6C5R - chains H and G of the 4 polymer chains in the assembly; structure by X-ray diffraction, 3.10 A resolution.

[Chain H (and G)]
Molecule: calcium uniporter
Organism: Metarhizium acridum (strain CQMa 102)
Notes: chain G of this document is another copy of the same molecule, construct and numbering; everything in this record applies to it too
UniProt: E9DVV4 (E9DVV4_METAQ); aligned in 2 segments with insertions or deletions, so no single offset holds: 1-167 ~ UniProt 99-295; 168-206 ~ UniProt 388-426
Amino-acid sequence (210 residues; each row starts with the number of its first residue; numbers below 1 keep their minus sign (Gly-3 is residue -3)):
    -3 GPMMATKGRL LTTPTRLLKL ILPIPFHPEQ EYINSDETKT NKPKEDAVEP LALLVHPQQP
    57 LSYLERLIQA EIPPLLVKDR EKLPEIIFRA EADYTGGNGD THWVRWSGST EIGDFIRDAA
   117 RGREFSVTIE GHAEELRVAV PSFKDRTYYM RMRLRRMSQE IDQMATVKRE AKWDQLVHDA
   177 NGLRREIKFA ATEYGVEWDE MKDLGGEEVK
Not modelled in the structure: -3 to -2, 30-42, 89-96, 160-166, 197-206 (chain G: -3 to 2, 20-44, 72-76, 89-97, 195-206)
Construct notes: expression tag (-3 to 0); engineered mutation Ala167 (Cys295 in E9DVV4)

[How chain H and chain G interact]
Pairs across the interface - 21 pairs, chain H then chain G:
  His98(H) - Pro46(G)
  Trp99(H) - Pro46(G)
  Val100(H) - Pro46(G)
  Val100(H) - Ala48(G)  hydrophobic
  Arg101(H) - Pro46(G)  hydrogen bond (backbone-backbone)
  Arg101(H) - Leu47(G)
  Arg101(H) - Ala48(G)  hydrogen bond (backbone-backbone)
  Arg101(H) - Glu67(G)  salt bridge
  Trp102(H) - Lys15(G)
  Trp102(H) - Ala48(G)
  Trp102(H) - Leu50(G)  hydrophobic
  Ser103(H) - Leu47(G)
  Ser103(H) - Ala48(G)  hydrogen bond (backbone-backbone)
  Ser103(H) - Leu49(G)
  Ser105(H) - Leu63(G)
  Thr106(H) - Leu50(G)
  Asp110(H) - Leu13(G)
  Asp110(H) - Leu50(G)
  Asp114(H) - Lys15(G)  salt bridge
  Lys168(H) - Arg180(G)
  Gln171(H) - Asn177(G)
Interface residues without a listed pair, chain H (15 interface residues in all): Gly104, Phe111, Leu172
Interface residues without a listed pair, chain G (15 interface residues in all): Thr9, Ile17, Glu45, Lys184

[Overview]
Chain H and chain G each contribute 15 residues to their interface, with 3 hydrogen bonds and 2 salt bridges.
Polar pairs include Arg101(H)-Glu67(G), Asp114(H)-Lys15(G) and Arg101(H)-Pro46(G).
Chain H and chain G are both calcium uniporter (Metarhizium acridum (strain CQMa 102)); the structure, Crystal
structure of the soluble domain of the mitochondrial calcium uniporter, was determined by X-ray diffraction,
deposited together with 6C5W.
